Entry 1NIH (X-ray diffraction, 2.60 A resolution); this record covers chains A and B of the 4 polymer chains in the assembly.

# Chain A
Name: Hemoglobin (nickelous deoxy) (alpha chain)
Source organism: Homo sapiens
UniProtKB: P69905 (HBA_HUMAN); residues 1-141 here = UniProt positions 1-141
Sequence (141 residues; numbered 1 to 141; the number before each row is that of its first residue):
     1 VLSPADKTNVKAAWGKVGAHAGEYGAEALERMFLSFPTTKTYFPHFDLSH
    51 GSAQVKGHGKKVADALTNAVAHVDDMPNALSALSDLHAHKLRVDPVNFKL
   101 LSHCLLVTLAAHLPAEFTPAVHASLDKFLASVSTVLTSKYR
Small-molecule neighbours: protoporphyrin IX containing ni(II) (HNI): Met32, Thr39, Tyr42, Phe43, His45, Phe46, His58, Lys61, Val62, Ala65, Leu83, Leu86, His87, Leu91, Val93, Asn97, Phe98, Leu101, Val132, Leu136
Swiss-Prot annotation at these positions:
  - site: Lys61 (Not glycated)
  - natural variant: Asp6 (A6D: In J-Toronto; this construct carries the variant), Ala13 (A13D: In J-Paris 1/J-Aljezur), Glu27 (A27E: In Shenyang; this construct carries the variant), Lys61 (K61N: In Zambia; deletion: In Clinic), Asp64 (A64D: In Pontoise; this construct carries the variant), Asp75 (D75A: In Lille; D75G: In Chapel Hill; D75N: In G-Pest), Ala111 (A111D: In Petah Tikva)

# Chain B
Name: Hemoglobin (ferrous carbonmonoxy) (beta chain)
Source organism: Homo sapiens
UniProtKB: P68871 (HBB_HUMAN); residue numbers follow UniProt; this construct covers 1-146
Sequence (146 residues; numbered 1 to 146; the number before each row is that of its first residue):
     1 VHLTPEEKSAVTALWGKVNVDEVGGEALGRLLVVYPWTQRFFESFGDLST
    51 PDAVMGNPKVKAHGKKVLGAFSDGLAHLDNLKGTFATLSELHCDKLHVDP
   101 ENFRLLGNVLVCVLAHHFGKEFTPPVQAAYQKVVAGVANALAHKYH
Metal / ion sites: heme Fe: His92 (together with carbon monoxide)
Small-molecule neighbours:
  - carbon monoxide (CMO): Leu28, Phe42, His63, Val67, His92
  - heme (HEM): Leu31, Thr38, Phe41, Phe42, His63, Lys66, Val67, Ala70, Phe71, Phe85, Leu88, Leu91, His92, Leu96, Val98, Asn102, Phe103, Leu106, Val137, Leu141
Swiss-Prot annotation at these positions:
  - natural variant: Leu3 (H3L: In Graz; this construct carries the variant), Glu7 (E7A: In G-Makassar; E7K: In Hb C; E7Q: In Machida; E7V: In SKCA), Lys8 (E8K: In G-Siriraj; this construct carries the variant), Val11 (A11V: In Iraq-Halabja; this construct carries the variant), Gly16 (W16G: In Randwick; this construct carries the variant), Val23 (E23V: In D-Granada; this construct carries the variant), Gly24 (V24G: In Miyashiro; this construct carries the variant), Gly25 (G25D: In Moscva; G25R: In Riverdale-Bronx; G25V: In Savannah), Leu32 (L32P: In Yokohama), Val33 (L33V: In Muscat; this construct carries the variant), Arg40 (Q40R: In Tianshui; this construct carries the variant), Phe42 (F42Y: In Mequon; deletion: In Bruxelles), 11 further natural variant entries in UniProt

# How chain A and chain B interact
Residue-residue contacts (35; chain A residue first):
  Arg31(A) - Phe122(B)  hydrogen bond (side chain-backbone)
  Arg31(A) - Thr123(B)
  Arg31(A) - Pro124(B)
  Arg31(A) - Gln127(B)  hydrogen bond
  Leu34(A) - Pro124(B)  hydrophobic
  Leu34(A) - Ala128(B)
  Ser35(A) - Gln127(B)
  Ser35(A) - Ala128(B)
  His103(A) - Asn108(B)  hydrogen bond (side chain-backbone)
  His103(A) - Val111(B)
  His103(A) - Gln127(B)
  His103(A) - Gln131(B)  hydrogen bond
  Cys104(A) - Gln127(B)
  Val107(A) - Ala115(B)  hydrophobic
  Val107(A) - Phe122(B)  hydrophobic
  Val107(A) - Gln127(B)
  Ala110(A) - Cys112(B)
  Ala110(A) - Ala115(B)
  Ala110(A) - His116(B)
  Ala111(A) - Ala115(B)
  Ala111(A) - Gly119(B)
  His112(A) - Lys120(B)
  Pro114(A) - His116(B)  hydrogen bond (backbone-side chain)
  Phe117(A) - Arg30(B)  hydrogen bond (backbone-side chain)
  Phe117(A) - His116(B)
  Thr118(A) - Arg30(B)
  Pro119(A) - Arg30(B)
  Pro119(A) - Val33(B)
  Pro119(A) - Met55(B)  hydrophobic
  Ala120(A) - Pro51(B)  hydrophobic
  His122(A) - Arg30(B)  hydrogen bond
  His122(A) - Val34(B)
  His122(A) - Cys112(B)
  Ala123(A) - Val34(B)
  Asp126(A) - Tyr35(B)
Other interface residues (no listed pair), chain A (21 interface residues in all): Glu30, Phe36, Leu106, Leu113
Other interface residues (no listed pair), chain B (20 interface residues in all): Pro125

# Summary
The interface between chain A and chain B involves 21 residues on one side and 20 on the other; the contacts
include 7 hydrogen bonds. Polar pairs include Arg31(A)-Phe122(B), Arg31(A)-Gln127(B) and His103(A)-Asn108(B).
Bound to chain A: protoporphyrin IX containing ni(II).
Chain A is Hemoglobin (nickelous deoxy) (alpha chain) and chain B is Hemoglobin (ferrous carbonmonoxy) (beta
chain), both from Homo sapiens; the structure, Structure of deoxy-quaternary haemoglobin with liganded beta
subunits, was determined by X-ray diffraction.
